8DNI - chain A; structure by X-ray diffraction, 1.50 A resolution.

Chain A:
Molecule: GTPase KRas
Organism: Homo sapiens
UniProt: P01116 (RASK_HUMAN), isoform P01116-2; residues 1-169 here = UniProt positions 1-169
Chain sequence (183 residues; each row starts with the number of its first residue; numbers below 1 keep their minus sign (Met-13 is residue -13)):
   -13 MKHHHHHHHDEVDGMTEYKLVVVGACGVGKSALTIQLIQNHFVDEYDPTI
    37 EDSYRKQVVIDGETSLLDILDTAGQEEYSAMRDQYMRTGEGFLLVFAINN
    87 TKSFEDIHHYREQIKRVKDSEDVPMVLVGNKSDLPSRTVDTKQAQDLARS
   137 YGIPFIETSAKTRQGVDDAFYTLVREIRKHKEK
Disordered / not traced: -13 to -1
Glycans and other covalent adducts: compound U4L linked to Cys12
Sequence notes: expression tag (-13 to 0); variant Cys12 (Gly in P01116); engineered mutation Ser51 (Cys in P01116), Leu80 (Cys in P01116), Ser118 (Cys in P01116)
Bound ions: Mg2+: Ser17 (together with GDP)
Small-molecule neighbours:
  - GDP (guanosine-5'-diphosphate): Ala11, Gly13, Val14, Gly15, Lys16, Ser17, Ala18, Phe28, Asp30, Tyr32, Asn116, Lys117, Asp119, Leu120, Ser145, Ala146, Lys147
  - U4L ((4P)-4-(5-methyl-1H-indazol-4-yl)-6-(2-propanoyl-2,6-diazaspiro[3.4]octan-6-yl)-2-(pyrrolidin-1-yl)pyrimidine-5-carbonitrile): Gly10, Lys16, Pro34, Thr58, Ala59, Gly60, Gln61, Glu62, Glu63, Tyr64, Ser65, Arg68, Asp69, Met72, His95, Tyr96, Gln99, Ile100, Arg102, Val103
Swiss-Prot annotation at these positions:
  - motif: Tyr32 to Tyr40 (Effector region)
  - binding site (GTP): Gly10, Ala11, Gly13 to Ala18, Val29 to Thr35, Ala59, Gly60, Asn116, Lys117, Asp119
  - modified residue: Met1 (N-acetylmethionine), Thr2 (N-acetylthreonine), Lys104 (N6-acetyllysine)
  - glycosylation: Thr35 (Microbial infection: O-linked (Glc) threonine)
  - natural variant: Lys5 (K5E: In NS3; K5N: In GASC), Gly10 (G10GG: In AML), Cys12 (G12C: In lung carcinoma; this construct carries the variant), Gly13 (G13D: In GASC, JMML and OES; G13R: In pylocytic astrocytoma), Val14 (V14I: In NS3), Leu19 (L19F: In OES), Gln22 (Q22E: In CFC2; Q22R: In NS3), Pro34 (P34L: In NS3; P34Q: In NS3; P34R: In CFC2), Ile36 (I36M: In NS3), Thr58 (T58I: In NS3), Ala59 (A59T: In GASC), Gly60 (G60R: In CFC2; G60S: In NS3), 8 further natural variant entries in UniProt
  - mutagenesis: Asp38 (D38A: Decreased interaction with MAPKAP1/SIN1), Tyr40 (Y40A: Decreased interaction with MAPKAP1/SIN1), Gln61 (Q61L: Promotes GTP binding)
From the paper describing this entry:
  - binding site for U4L: Cys12

Summary:
Chain A binds GDP. Compound U4L is covalently linked to Cys12. Curated annotation (UniProt) lists 20
GTP-binding residues and 3 mutagenesis sites. From the paper: a binding site for U4L at Cys12.
Chain A is GTPase KRas (Homo sapiens); the structure, Crystal structure of human KRAS G12C covalently bound
with Araxes WO2020/028706A1 compound I-1, was determined by X-ray diffraction together with 8DNJ and 8DNK from
the same study.
